Entry 8GHX (X-ray diffraction, 2.46 A resolution); this record covers chain A.

[Chain A]
Molecule: Cellulase CelD
From: Piromyces finnis
UniProtKB: A0A1Y1V643 (A0A1Y1V643_9FUNG); residues 1-362 here correspond to UniProt positions 747-1108 (UniProt number = residue number + 746)
Sequence (365 residues; row label = number of the first residue in the row; numbers below 1 keep their minus sign (Ser-2 is residue -2)):
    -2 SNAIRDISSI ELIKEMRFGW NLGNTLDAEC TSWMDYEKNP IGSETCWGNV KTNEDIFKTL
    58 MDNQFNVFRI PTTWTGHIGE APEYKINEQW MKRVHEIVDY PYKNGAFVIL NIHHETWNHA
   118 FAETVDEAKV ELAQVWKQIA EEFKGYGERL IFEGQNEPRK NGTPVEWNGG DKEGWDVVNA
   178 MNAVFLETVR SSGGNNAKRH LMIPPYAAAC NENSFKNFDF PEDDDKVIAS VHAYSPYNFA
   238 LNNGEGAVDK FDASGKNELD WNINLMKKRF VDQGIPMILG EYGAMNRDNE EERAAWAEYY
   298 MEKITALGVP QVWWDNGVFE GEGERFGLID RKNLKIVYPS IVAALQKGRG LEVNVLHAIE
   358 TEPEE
Disordered / not traced: -2, 361-362
Disulfide bonds: Cys27-Cys43
Construct notes: expression tag (-2 to 0); conflict Glu361 (Thr1107 in A0A1Y1V643)
Reported in the primary citation:
  - catalytic residues: Glu154, Glu278
  - contacts within the chain: Arg66-Glu278 (hydrogen bond), Tyr231-Glu278 (hydrogen bond)

[Summary]
From the paper: catalytic residues Glu154 and Glu278; contacts within the chain involving Cys27, Cys43 and
Arg66 among others.
Chain A is Cellulase CelD (Piromyces finnis); the structure, Crystal Structure of CelD Cellulase from the
Anaerobic Fungus Piromyces finnis, was determined by X-ray diffraction, deposited together with 8GHY.
